5A55 - chain A; structure by X-ray diffraction, 1.85 A resolution.

Chain A:
Molecule: Endo-alpha-N-acetylgalactosaminidase
Organism: Streptococcus pneumoniae
Notes: EC 3.2.1.97
Reference sequence: Q2MGH6 (GH101_STRPN); residues 317-1425 here = UniProt positions 317-1425
Chain sequence (1112 residues; numbered 314 to 1425; the number before each row is that of its first residue):
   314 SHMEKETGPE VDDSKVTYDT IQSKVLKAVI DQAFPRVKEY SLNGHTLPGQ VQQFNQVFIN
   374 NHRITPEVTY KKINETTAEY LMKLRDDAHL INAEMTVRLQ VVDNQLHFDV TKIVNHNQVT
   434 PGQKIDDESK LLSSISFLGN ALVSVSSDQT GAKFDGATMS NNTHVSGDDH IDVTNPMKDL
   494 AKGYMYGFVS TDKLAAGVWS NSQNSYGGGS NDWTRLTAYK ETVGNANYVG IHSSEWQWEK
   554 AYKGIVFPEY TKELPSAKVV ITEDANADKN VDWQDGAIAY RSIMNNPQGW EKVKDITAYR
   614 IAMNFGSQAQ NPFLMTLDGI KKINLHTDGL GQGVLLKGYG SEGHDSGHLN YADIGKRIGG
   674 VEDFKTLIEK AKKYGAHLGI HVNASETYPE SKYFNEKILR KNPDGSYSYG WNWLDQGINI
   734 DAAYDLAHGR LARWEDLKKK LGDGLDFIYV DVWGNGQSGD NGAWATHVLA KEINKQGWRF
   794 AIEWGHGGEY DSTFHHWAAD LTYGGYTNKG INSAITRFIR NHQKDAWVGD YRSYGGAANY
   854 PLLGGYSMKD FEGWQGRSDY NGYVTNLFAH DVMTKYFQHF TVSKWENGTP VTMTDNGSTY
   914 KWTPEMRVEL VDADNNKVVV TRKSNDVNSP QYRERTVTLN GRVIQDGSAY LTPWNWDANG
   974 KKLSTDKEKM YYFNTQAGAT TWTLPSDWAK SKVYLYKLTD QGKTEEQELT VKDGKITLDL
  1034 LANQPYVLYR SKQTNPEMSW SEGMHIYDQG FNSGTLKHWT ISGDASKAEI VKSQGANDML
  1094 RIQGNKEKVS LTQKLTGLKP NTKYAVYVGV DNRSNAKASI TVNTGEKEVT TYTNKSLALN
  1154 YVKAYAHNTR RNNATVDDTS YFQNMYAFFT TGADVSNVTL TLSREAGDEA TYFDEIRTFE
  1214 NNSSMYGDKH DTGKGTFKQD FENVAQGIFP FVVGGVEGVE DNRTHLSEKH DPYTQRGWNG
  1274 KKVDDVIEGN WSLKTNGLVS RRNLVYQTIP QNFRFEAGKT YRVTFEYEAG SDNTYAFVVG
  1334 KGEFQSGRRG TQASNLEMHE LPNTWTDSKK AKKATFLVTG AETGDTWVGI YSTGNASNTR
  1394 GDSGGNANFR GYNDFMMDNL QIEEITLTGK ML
Not modelled in the structure: 1340-1344, 1419-1425
Construct notes: expression tag (314-316); conflict Asp461 (Asn in Q2MGH6), Asn1165 (Asp in Q2MGH6), Glu1202 (Gln in Q2MGH6), Asp1264 (Asn in Q2MGH6)
Swiss-Prot annotation at these positions:
  - active site: Asp764 (Nucleophile), Glu796 (Proton donor/acceptor)
  - binding site (Ca(2+)): Asp577, Asn579, Asp581, Asn583, Asp588, Asp1233, Glu1235, Glu1281, Trp1284, Asp1411
  - binding site (substrate): Asp658
Ion coordination: Ca2+ site 1: Asp577, Asn579, Asp581, Asn583, Asp588; Mn2+: Glu703, Asp728, His1258; Ca2+ site 2: Gly1063, Asn1090, Asp1091, Asp1207; Ca2+ site 3: Asp1233, Glu1235, Glu1281, Trp1284, Asp1411
From the paper describing this entry:
  - catalytic residues: Asp764, Glu796 (citing earlier work)
  - contacts within the chain: Trp726-Arg1256 (cation-pi contact)

Summary:
Asp577, Asn579, Asp581, Asn583 and Asp588 form the Ca2+ site 1. The Mn2+ site is built by Glu703, Asp728 and
His1258. UniProt lists active-site residues Asp764 and Glu796, 10 Ca2+-binding residues and substrate-binding
residue Asp658. The paper reports catalytic residues Asp764 and Glu796; contacts within the chain involving
Arg1256 and Trp726.
Chain A is Endo-alpha-N-acetylgalactosaminidase (Streptococcus pneumoniae); the structure, The native
structure of GH101 from Streptococcus pneumoniae TIGR4, was determined by X-ray diffraction together with
5A56, 5A57, 5A58, 5A59 and 5A5A from the same study.
